Entry 7JZY (electron microscopy, 3.60 A resolution); this record covers chains I and K of the 12 polymer chains in the assembly.

Chain I:
Protein: CRISPR type I-F/YPEST-associated protein Csy3
Organism: Pseudomonas aeruginosa
UniProt: A0A444M080 (A0A444M080_PSEAI); residues 20-361 here correspond to UniProt positions 1-342 (UniProt number = residue number - 19)
Amino-acid sequence (342 residues; each row starts with the number of its first residue):
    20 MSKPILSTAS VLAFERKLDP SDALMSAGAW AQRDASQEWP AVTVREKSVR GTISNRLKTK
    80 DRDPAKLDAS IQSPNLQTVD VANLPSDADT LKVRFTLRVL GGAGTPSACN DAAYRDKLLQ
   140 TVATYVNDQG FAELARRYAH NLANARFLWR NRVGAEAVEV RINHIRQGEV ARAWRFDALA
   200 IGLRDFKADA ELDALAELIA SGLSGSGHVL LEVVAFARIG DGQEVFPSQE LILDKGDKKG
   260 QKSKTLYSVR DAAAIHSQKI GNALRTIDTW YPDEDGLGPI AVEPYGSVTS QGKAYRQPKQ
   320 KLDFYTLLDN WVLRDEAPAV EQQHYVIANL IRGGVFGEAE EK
Disordered / not traced: 20-23, 359-361

Chain K:
Protein: AcrF9
Organism: Pseudomonas aeruginosa
Amino-acid sequence (68 residues; row label = number of the first residue in the row):
     1 MKAAYIIKEV QNINSEREGT QIEATSLSQA KRIASKEQCF HGTVMRIETV NGLWLAYKED
    61 GKRWVDCQ

How chain I and chain K interact:
Pairs across the interface (53; chain I residue first):
  I72(I) - R17(K)
  I72(I) - F40(K)  hydrophobic
  N74(I) - F40(K)
  N74(I) - G42(K)  hydrogen bond (side chain-backbone)
  N74(I) - T43(K)
  R75(I) - F40(K)
  R75(I) - H41(K)  hydrogen bond (backbone-backbone)
  L76(I) - C39(K)
  L76(I) - F40(K)  hydrophobic
  L76(I) - H41(K)  hydrogen bond (backbone-side chain)
  K77(I) - Q38(K)
  K77(I) - C39(K)  hydrogen bond (backbone-backbone)
  K77(I) - F40(K)
  K77(I) - H41(K)  hydrogen bond
  K77(I) - D60(K)  salt bridge
  K79(I) - K36(K)
  K79(I) - Q38(K)
  D80(I) - K36(K)
  D80(I) - Q38(K)
  D80(I) - C39(K)
  K85(I) - C39(K)
  S89(I) - R17(K)
  S89(I) - F40(K)
  S92(I) - R17(K)  hydrogen bond (backbone-side chain)
  S92(I) - E18(K)
  P93(I) - E16(K)
  P93(I) - R17(K)
  N94(I) - Q11(K)
  N94(I) - S15(K)  hydrogen bond
  N94(I) - E16(K)
  N94(I) - R17(K)
  L95(I) - S15(K)
  L95(I) - E16(K)  hydrogen bond (backbone-backbone)
  Q96(I) - Q11(K)  hydrogen bond
  Q96(I) - N12(K)
  Q96(I) - S15(K)
  K254(I) - I13(K)
  K254(I) - N14(K)
  G255(I) - W54(K)
  D256(I) - W54(K)
  K257(I) - V10(K)
  K257(I) - I13(K)
  K257(I) - N14(K)
  K257(I) - S15(K)  hydrogen bond (side chain-backbone)
  K257(I) - E16(K)
  K257(I) - R46(K)
  K257(I) - W54(K)
  Q260(I) - I13(K)
  Q260(I) - N14(K)  hydrogen bond
  Q260(I) - W54(K)
  K261(I) - N14(K)  hydrogen bond (backbone-side chain)
  S262(I) - N12(K)  hydrogen bond
  S262(I) - N14(K)
Also at the interface, not in a pair above, chain I (24 interface residues in all): L86, A88, K258
Also at the interface, not in a pair above, chain K (20 interface residues in all): K8

Overview:
24 residues of chain I face 20 of chain K across their interface; the contacts include 13 hydrogen bonds and 1
salt bridge. Among the polar pairs are K77(I)-D60(K), N74(I)-G42(K) and L76(I)-H41(K).
Chain I is CRISPR type I-F/YPEST-associated protein Csy3 and chain K is AcrF9, both from Pseudomonas
aeruginosa; the structure, CryoEM structure of a CRISPR-Cas complex, was determined by electron microscopy.
